PDB entry 1YNJ | X-ray diffraction, 3.20 A resolution | chains A and C of the 6 polymer chains in the assembly

== Chain A ==
Protein: DNA-directed RNA polymerase alpha chain
From: Thermus aquaticus
Notes: EC 2.7.7.6
Reference sequence: Q9KWU8 (RPOA_THEAQ); residues 1-314 here = UniProt positions 1-314
Chain sequence (314 residues; each row starts with the number of its first residue):
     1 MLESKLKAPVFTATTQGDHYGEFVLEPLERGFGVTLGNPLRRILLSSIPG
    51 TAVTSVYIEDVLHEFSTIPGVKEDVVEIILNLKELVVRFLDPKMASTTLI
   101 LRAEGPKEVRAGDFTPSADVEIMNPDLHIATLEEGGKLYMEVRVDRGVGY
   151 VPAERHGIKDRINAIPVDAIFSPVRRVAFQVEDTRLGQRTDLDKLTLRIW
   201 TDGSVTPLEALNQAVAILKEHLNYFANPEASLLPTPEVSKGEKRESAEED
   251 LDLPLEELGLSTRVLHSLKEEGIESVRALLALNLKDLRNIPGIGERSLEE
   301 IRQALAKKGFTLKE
Disordered / not traced: 1-5, 236-314

== Chain C ==
Protein: DNA-directed RNA polymerase beta chain
From: Thermus aquaticus
Notes: EC 2.7.7.6
Reference sequence: Q9KWU7 (RPOB_THEAQ); residue numbers follow UniProt; this construct covers 1-1119
Chain sequence (1119 residues; each row starts with the number of its first residue):
     1 MEIKRFGRIREVIPLPPLTEIQVESYKKALQADVPPEKRENVGIQAAFKE
    51 TFPIEEGDKGKGGLVLDFLEYRIGDPPFSQDECREKDLTYQAPLYARLQL
   101 IHKDTGLIKEDEVFLGHLPLMTEDGSFIINGADRVIVSQIHRSPGVYFTP
   151 DPARPGRYIASIIPLPKRGPWIDLEVEASGVVTMKVNKRKFPLVLLLRVL
   201 GYDQETLVRELSAYGDLVQGLLDEAVLAMRPEEAMVRLFTLLRPGDPPKK
   251 DKALAYLFGLLADPKRYDLGEAGRYKAEEKLGVGLSGRTLVRFEDGEFKD
   301 EVFLPTLRYLFALTAGVPGHEVDDIDHLGNRRIRTVGELMADQFRVGLAR
   351 LARGVRERMVMGSPDTLTPAKLVNSRPLEAALREFFSRSQLSQFKDETNP
   401 LSSLRHKRRISALGPGGLTRERAGFDVRDVHRTHYGRICPVETPEGANIG
   451 LITSLAAYARVDALGFIRTPYRRVKNGVVTEEVVYMTASEEDRYTIAQAN
   501 TPLEGDRIATDRVVARRRGEPVIVAPEEVEFMDVSPKQVFSLNTNLIPFL
   551 EHDDANRALMGSNMQTQAVPLIRAQAPVVMTGLEERVVRDSLAALYAEED
   601 GEVVKVDGTRIAVRYEDGRLVEHPLRRYARSNQGTAFDQRPRVRVGQRVK
   651 KGDLLADGPASEEGFLALGQNVLVAIMPFDGYNFEDAIVISEELLKRDFY
   701 TSIHIERYEIEARDTKLGPERITRDIPHLSEAALRDLDEEGIVRIGAEVK
   751 PGDILVGRTSFKGEQEPSPEERLLRSIFGEKARDVKDTSLRVPPGEGGIV
   801 VGRLRLRRGDPGVELKPGVREVVRVFVAQKRKLQVGDKLANRHGNKGVVA
   851 KILPVEDMPHLPDGTPVDVILNPLGVPSRMNLGQILETHLGLAGYFLGQR
   901 YISPVFDGATEPEIKELLAEAFNLYFGKRQGEGFGVDKREKEVLARAEKL
   951 GLVSPGKSPEEQLKELFDLGKVVLYDGRTGEPFEGPIVVGQMFIMKLYHM
  1001 VEDKMHARSTGPYSLITQQPLGGKAQFGGQRFGEMEVWALEAYGAAHTLQ
  1051 EMLTIKSDDIEGRNAAYQAIIKGEDVPEPSVPESFRVLVKELQALALDVQ
  1101 TLDEKDNPVDIFEGLASKR
Disordered / not traced: 1115-1119
Small-molecule neighbours: sorangicin a (SRN): Arg134, Val137, Gln390, Leu391, Ser392, Gln393, Phe394, Asp396, Arg405, His406, Arg409, Ser411, Leu413, Gly414, Pro444, Asn448, Ile452, Thr566, Gln633

== Chain A / chain C interface ==
Pairs across the interface (85):
  Tyr20(A) - Glu932(C)
  Glu22(A) - Glu932(C)
  Glu22(A) - Phe934(C)
  Val34(A) - Arg939(C)
  Val34(A) - Gly980(C)
  Asn38(A) - Gly977(C)
  Asn38(A) - Arg978(C)
  Asn38(A) - Thr979(C)  hydrogen bond (side chain-backbone)
  Asn38(A) - Gly980(C)  hydrogen bond (side chain-backbone)
  Arg41(A) - His860(C)  hydrogen bond
  Arg41(A) - Gly864(C)  hydrogen bond (side chain-backbone)
  Arg42(A) - Glu856(C)  hydrogen bond (side chain-backbone)
  Arg42(A) - Asp857(C)  salt bridge
  Arg42(A) - Gly977(C)
  Arg42(A) - Arg978(C)
  Ser46(A) - Glu856(C)
  His63(A) - Ile745(C)
  His63(A) - Gly746(C)
  His63(A) - Ile799(C)
  His63(A) - Val801(C)
  Glu64(A) - Lys830(C)  salt bridge
  Phe65(A) - Tyr628(C)
  Phe65(A) - Ile703(C)  hydrophobic
  Phe65(A) - Ile799(C)  hydrophobic
  Phe65(A) - Val801(C)  hydrophobic
  Phe65(A) - Ala828(C)  hydrophobic
  Phe65(A) - Gln829(C)
  Phe65(A) - Lys830(C)
  Thr67(A) - Gly608(C)
  Thr67(A) - Thr609(C)
  Pro69(A) - Asp607(C)
  Gly70(A) - Asp607(C)  hydrogen bond (backbone-side chain)
  Val71(A) - Asp607(C)
  Val71(A) - Gly608(C)  hydrogen bond (backbone-backbone)
  Lys72(A) - Val606(C)
  Lys72(A) - Asp607(C)
  Lys72(A) - Gly608(C)
  Lys72(A) - Pro641(C)
  Asp74(A) - Arg627(C)  salt bridge
  Asp74(A) - Tyr628(C)  hydrogen bond
  Asp74(A) - Arg640(C)  salt bridge
  Val76(A) - Ile572(C)  hydrophobic
  Val76(A) - Tyr628(C)
  Glu77(A) - Arg640(C)  salt bridge
  Leu80(A) - Ile572(C)  hydrophobic
  Leu80(A) - Arg573(C)
  Lys83(A) - Lys696(C)  hydrogen bond (side chain-backbone)
  Lys83(A) - Asp698(C)  salt bridge
  Lys83(A) - Lys832(C)
  Glu108(A) - Arg644(C)  salt bridge
  Thr131(A) - Arg644(C)
  Glu133(A) - Lys605(C)
  Glu133(A) - Val606(C)  hydrogen bond (side chain-backbone)
  Glu133(A) - Asp607(C)  hydrogen bond (side chain-backbone)
  Glu133(A) - Arg610(C)  salt bridge
  Glu133(A) - Val645(C)
  Glu134(A) - Lys605(C)
  Tyr150(A) - Glu692(C)
  Tyr150(A) - Leu695(C)
  Tyr150(A) - Lys696(C)
  Tyr150(A) - Lys832(C)  hydrogen bond
  Asp168(A) - Asp698(C)
  Asp168(A) - Lys832(C)  salt bridge
  Ile170(A) - Lys696(C)
  Arg176(A) - Asp863(C)  salt bridge
  Val177(A) - Gly864(C)
  Ala178(A) - Pro862(C)
  Ala178(A) - Asp863(C)
  Ala178(A) - Gly864(C)
  Phe179(A) - Arg939(C)  hydrogen bond (backbone-side chain)
  Gln180(A) - Phe934(C)
  Gln180(A) - Asp937(C)  hydrogen bond
  Val181(A) - Asp937(C)
  Val181(A) - Lys938(C)  hydrogen bond (backbone-backbone)
  Val181(A) - Arg939(C)
  Glu182(A) - Phe934(C)
  Glu182(A) - Gly935(C)
  Glu182(A) - Lys938(C)
  Asp183(A) - Lys938(C)  salt bridge
  Leu192(A) - Lys938(C)  hydrogen bond (backbone-side chain)
  Asp193(A) - Lys938(C)  salt bridge
  Thr196(A) - Phe934(C)
  Arg198(A) - Glu932(C)  salt bridge
  Arg198(A) - Phe934(C)
  Trp200(A) - Asp863(C)
Also at the interface, not in a pair above, chain A (43 interface residues in all): Leu62, Glu73, Leu132
Also at the interface, not in a pair above, chain C (48 interface residues in all): Val800, Val855, Thr865, Tyr975, Asp976

== Summary ==
43 residues of chain A face 48 of chain C across their interface; the contacts include 16 hydrogen bonds and
13 salt bridges. Polar pairs include Arg42(A)-Asp857(C), Glu64(A)-Lys830(C) and Asp74(A)-Arg627(C). Bound to
chain C: sorangicin a.
Chain A is DNA-directed RNA polymerase alpha chain and chain C is DNA-directed RNA polymerase beta chain, both
from Thermus aquaticus; the structure, Taq RNA polymerase-Sorangicin complex, was determined by X-ray
diffraction together with 1YNN from the same study.
